Entry 5O91 (X-ray diffraction, 3.20 A resolution); this record covers chain A.

Chain A:
Molecule: Dual specificity protein kinase TTK
Organism: Homo sapiens
Notes: EC 2.7.12.1
Reference sequence: P33981 (TTK_HUMAN); numbering as in UniProt (aligned over 519-808)
Amino-acid sequence (313 residues; each row starts with the number of its first residue):
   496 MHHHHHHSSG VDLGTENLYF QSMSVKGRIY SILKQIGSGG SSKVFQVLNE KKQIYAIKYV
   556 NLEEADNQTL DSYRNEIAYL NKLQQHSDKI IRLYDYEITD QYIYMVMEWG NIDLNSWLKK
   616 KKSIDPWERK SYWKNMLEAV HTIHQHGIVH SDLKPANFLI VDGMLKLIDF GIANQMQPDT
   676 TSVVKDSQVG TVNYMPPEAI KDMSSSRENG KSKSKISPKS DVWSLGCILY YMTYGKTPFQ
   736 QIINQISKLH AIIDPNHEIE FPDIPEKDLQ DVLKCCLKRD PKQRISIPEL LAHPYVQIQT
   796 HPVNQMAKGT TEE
Unresolved in the structure: 496-513, 677-682, 698-708, 797-808
Differences from the reference sequence: initiating methionine (496); expression tag (497-518); engineered mutation W604 (Cys in P33981)
Small-molecule neighbours: Cpd-5 (C5N; N-(2,6-diethylphenyl)-8-[[2-methoxy-4-(4-methylpiperazin-1-yl)phenyl]amino]-1-methyl-4,5-dihydropyrazolo[4,3-h]quinazoline-3-carboxamide): K529, I531, S533, G534, S537, V539, Q541, A551, K553, I586, M602, E603, W604, G605, N606, I607, D608, S611, A651, N652, L654, I663, D664, Q670
What the authors report for this chain:
  - catalytic residues: K553 (citing earlier work)
  - post-translational modification sites: T686 (citing earlier work)

Overview:
Bound to chain A: Cpd-5. The paper reports the catalytic residue K553; a modification site at T686.
Chain A is Dual specificity protein kinase TTK (Homo sapiens); the structure, Crystal structure of human Mps1
(TTK) C604W mutant in complex with Cpd-5, was determined by X-ray diffraction together with 5MRB and 5NTT from
the same study.
